Entry 8RE4 (electron microscopy, 2.80 A resolution); this record covers chains M and N of the 9 polymer chains in the assembly.

# Chain M
Molecule: RNA polymerase sigma-54 factor
Source organism: Klebsiella oxytoca
Notes: engineered mutation(s): R336A
Amino-acid sequence (380 residues; row label = number of the first residue in the row):
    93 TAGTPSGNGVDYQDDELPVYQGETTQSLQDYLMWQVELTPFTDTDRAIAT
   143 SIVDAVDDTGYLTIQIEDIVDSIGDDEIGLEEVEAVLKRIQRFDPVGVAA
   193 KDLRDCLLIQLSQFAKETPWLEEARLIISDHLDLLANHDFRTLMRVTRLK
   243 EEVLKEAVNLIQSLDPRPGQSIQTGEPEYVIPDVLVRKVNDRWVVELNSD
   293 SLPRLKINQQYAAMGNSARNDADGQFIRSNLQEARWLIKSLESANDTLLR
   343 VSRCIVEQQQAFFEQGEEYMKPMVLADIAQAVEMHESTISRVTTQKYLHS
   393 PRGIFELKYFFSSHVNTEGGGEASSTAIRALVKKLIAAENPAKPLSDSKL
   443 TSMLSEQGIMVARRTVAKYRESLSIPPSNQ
From the paper describing this entry:
  - conformationally variable residues (order/disorder transition): Thr93 to Asp106

# Chain N
Molecule: 47-nt DNA strand
Source organism: Klebsiella oxytoca
Sequence (47 nucleotides; numbered -29 to 20; 3 numbers in that range are skipped by the numbering (no residue carries them; nothing is unmodelled there); the number before each row is that of its first residue; numbers below 1 keep their minus sign (DG-29 is residue -29)):
   -29 GCTGGCACGACTTTTGCACTC
    -5 TAAATAATAGATCATGCTGTTGCACA

# Interface between chain M and chain N
Contacting residue pairs - 24 pairs, chain M then chain N:
  Ala310(M) with DA-3(N), base contact; DA-2(N), base contact
  Trp328(M) with DC-9(N), base contact
  Val366(M) with DT-18(N), phosphate contact; DT-17(N), phosphate contact
  Leu367(M) with DT-17(N), hydrogen bond to the phosphate
  Ser379(M) with DT-15(N), hydrogen bond to the base
  Ser382(M) with DT-16(N), phosphate contact
  Arg383(M) with DT-15(N), base contact; DG-14(N), hydrogen bond to the base; DC-13(N), base contact
  Lys400(M) with DT-16(N), salt bridge to the phosphate
  Phe403(M) with DT-17(N), phosphate contact
  Ser405(M) with DT-18(N), phosphate contact
  Ser438(M) with DT-27(N), phosphate contact
  Arg455(M) with DT-27(N), sugar contact; DG-26(N), salt bridge to the phosphate; DG-25(N), base contact
  Arg456(M) with DG-25(N), hydrogen bond to the base; DC-24(N), base contact
  Asn471(M) with DT-27(N), sugar contact; DG-26(N), phosphate contact
  Gln472(M) with DT-27(N), phosphate contact; DG-26(N), sugar contact
Interface residues without a listed pair, chain M (21 interface residues in all): Ile319, Met365, Glu378, Ser440, Arg462, Pro468
Interface residues without a listed pair, chain N (14 interface residues in all): DT-5

# Overview
The interface between chain M and chain N involves 21 residues on one side and 14 on the other, with 4
hydrogen bonds and 2 salt bridges. Polar pairs include Ser379(M)-DT-15(N), Arg383(M)-DG-14(N) and
Arg456(M)-DG-25(N). From the paper: conformational variability at Thr93(M).
Here chain M is RNA polymerase sigma-54 factor and chain N is a 47-nt DNA strand, both from Klebsiella
oxytoca. Entry 8RE4 (Cryo-EM structure of bacterial RNA polymerase-sigma54 initial transcribing complex - 5nt
pre-translocated complex) was determined by electron microscopy together with 8REA, 8REB, 8REC, 8RED and 8REE
from the same study.
